Entry 1JGZ (X-ray diffraction, 2.70 A resolution); this record covers chains L and H of the 3 polymer chains in the assembly.

Chain L:
Molecule: Photosynthetic Reaction Center L subunit
Organism: Rhodobacter sphaeroides
UniProt: P02954 (RCEL_RHOSH); residues 1-281 here = UniProt positions 1-281
Chain sequence (281 residues; each row starts with the number of its first residue):
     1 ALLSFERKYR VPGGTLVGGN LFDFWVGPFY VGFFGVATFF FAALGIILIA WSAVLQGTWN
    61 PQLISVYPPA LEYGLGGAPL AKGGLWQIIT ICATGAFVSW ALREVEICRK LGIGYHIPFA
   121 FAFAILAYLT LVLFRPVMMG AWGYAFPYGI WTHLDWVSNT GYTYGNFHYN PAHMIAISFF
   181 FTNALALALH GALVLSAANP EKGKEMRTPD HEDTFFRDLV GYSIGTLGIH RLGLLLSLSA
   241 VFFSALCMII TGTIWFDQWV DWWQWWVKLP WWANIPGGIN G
Metal / ion sites: bacteriochlorophyll a Mg site 1 near His-153 (its only coordinating residue here); bacteriochlorophyll a Mg site 2 near His-173 (its only coordinating residue here); Fe ion: His-190, His-230 (shared with 3 residues of chain M)
Small-molecule neighbours:
  - bacteriochlorophyll a (BCL), molecule 1: Ile-46, Tyr-128, Leu-131, Phe-146, Ile-150, His-153, Leu-154, Trp-156, Val-157
  - bacteriochlorophyll a (BCL), molecule 2: Phe-97, Phe-121, Ala-124, Ile-125, Ala-127, Tyr-128, Leu-131, Trp-156, Val-157, Ser-158, Thr-160, Gly-161, Tyr-162, Asn-166, Phe-167, His-168, His-173, Ala-176, Ile-177, Phe-180, Phe-181, Ser-244, Ala-245, Cys-247, Met-248
  - bacteriochlorophyll a (BCL), molecule 3: Val-157, Tyr-162, His-168, Phe-181
  - bacteriochlorophyll a (BCL), molecule 4: His-168, His-173, Met-174, Ile-177, Ser-178, Phe-181, Thr-182
  - bacteriopheophytin a (BPH), molecule 1: Phe-41, Ala-42, Gly-45, Ile-46, Ile-49, Ile-89, Cys-92, Ala-93, Ala-96, Phe-97, Trp-100, Glu-104, Ile-117, Ala-120, Phe-121, Phe-123, Ala-124, Tyr-128, Phe-146, Pro-147, Tyr-148, Gly-149, Ile-150, His-153, Leu-238, Val-241
  - bacteriopheophytin a (BPH), molecule 2: Phe-181, Ala-184, Leu-185, Ala-188, Leu-189, Leu-219, Val-220
  - ubiquinone-10 (U10): Phe-29, Tyr-30, Gly-35, Thr-38, Phe-39, Trp-100, Arg-103

Chain H:
Molecule: Photosynthetic Reaction Center H subunit
Organism: Rhodobacter sphaeroides
UniProt: P11846 (RCEH_RHOSH); residue numbers follow UniProt; this construct covers 1-260
Chain sequence (260 residues; each row starts with the number of its first residue):
     1 MVGVTAFGNF DLASLAIYSF WIFLAGLIYY LQTENMREGY PLENEDGTPA ANQGPFPLPK
    61 PKTFILPHGR GTLTVPGPES EDRPIALART AVSEGFPHAP TGDPMKDGVG PASWVARRDL
   121 PELDGHGHNK IKPMKAAAGF HVSAGKNPIG LPVRGCDLEI AGKVVDIWVD IPEQMARFLE
   181 VELKDGSTRL LPMQMVKVQS NRVHVNALSS DLFAGIPTIK SPTEVTLLEE DKICGYVAGG
   241 LMYAAPKRKS VVAAMLAEYA
Not modelled in the structure: 1-10, 247-260

Chain L / chain H interface:
Pairs across the interface - 55 pairs, chain L then chain H:
  Ala-1(L) with Leu-42(H); Glu-43(H); Ala-50(H)
  Leu-2(L) with Leu-42(H); Glu-43(H), hydrogen bond (backbone-backbone)
  Leu-3(L) with Gly-39(H); Tyr-40(H), hydrophobic
  Ser-4(L) with Gly-39(H), hydrogen bond (backbone-backbone); Glu-43(H); Glu-79(H), hydrogen bond; Glu-81(H)
  Phe-5(L) with Gly-39(H); Glu-81(H)
  Arg-7(L) with Glu-45(H); Leu-87(H); Arg-89(H); His-98(H), hydrogen bond
  Lys-8(L) with Glu-81(H), salt bridge; Ile-85(H); Leu-87(H); Val-109(H); Gly-110(H), hydrogen bond (backbone-backbone); Ser-113(H)
  Tyr-9(L) with Ser-113(H)
  Arg-10(L) with Pro-97(H); His-98(H), hydrogen bond (backbone-backbone)
  Val-11(L) with His-98(H); Gly-110(H); Tyr-243(H)
  Pro-12(L) with Pro-97(H), hydrophobic; His-98(H)
  Asp-23(L) with Pro-97(H)
  Phe-24(L) with Gly-95(H); Phe-96(H), hydrophobic
  Trp-25(L) with Gly-95(H), hydrogen bond (backbone-backbone); Pro-97(H)
  Arg-109(L) with Met-242(H)
  Lys-110(L) with Pro-111(H); Met-242(H)
  Ala-198(L) with Phe-64(H)
  Asn-199(L) with Lys-62(H), hydrogen bond
  Gly-203(L) with Ile-65(H)
  Glu-205(L) with Ile-65(H); Leu-66(H); Pro-67(H); His-68(H), hydrogen bond (side chain-backbone); Gly-69(H)
  Met-206(L) with Ile-65(H), hydrogen bond (backbone-backbone); Pro-67(H)
  Thr-208(L) with Gly-125(H)
  Asp-210(L) with Asp-124(H); Gly-125(H), hydrogen bond (side chain-backbone); Pro-172(H)
  Thr-226(L) with Glu-173(H), hydrogen bond
  Leu-227(L) with Met-175(H), hydrophobic
Interface residues without a listed pair, chain L (30 interface residues in all): Gly-13, Leu-111, Gly-112, Lys-204, Pro-209
Interface residues without a listed pair, chain H (42 interface residues in all): Pro-41, Arg-83, Ala-88, Ala-99, Pro-100, Trp-114, Val-115, Lys-130, Ala-238

Summary:
30 residues of chain L face 42 of chain H across their interface, with 12 hydrogen bonds and 1 salt bridge.
Polar pairs include Lys-8(L)/Glu-81(H), Ser-4(L)/Glu-79(H) and Arg-7(L)/His-98(H). Ligands of chain L: 4
copies of bacteriochlorophyll a, bacteriopheophytin a and ubiquinone-10.
Chain L is Photosynthetic Reaction Center L subunit and chain H is Photosynthetic Reaction Center H subunit,
both from Rhodobacter sphaeroides; the structure, Photosynthetic Reaction Center Mutant With Tyr M 76 Replaced
With Lys, was determined by X-ray diffraction (same publication as 1JGW, 1JGX, 1JGY and 1JH0).
